Entry 5DOK (X-ray diffraction, 2.30 A resolution); this record covers chain A.

Chain A:
Protein: Telomerase associated protein p45
From: Tetrahymena thermophila
Notes: fragment: WH motif
UniProt: Q6JXI5 (Q6JXI5_TETTH); residue numbers follow UniProt; this construct covers 170-373
Chain sequence (204 residues; row label = number of the first residue in the row):
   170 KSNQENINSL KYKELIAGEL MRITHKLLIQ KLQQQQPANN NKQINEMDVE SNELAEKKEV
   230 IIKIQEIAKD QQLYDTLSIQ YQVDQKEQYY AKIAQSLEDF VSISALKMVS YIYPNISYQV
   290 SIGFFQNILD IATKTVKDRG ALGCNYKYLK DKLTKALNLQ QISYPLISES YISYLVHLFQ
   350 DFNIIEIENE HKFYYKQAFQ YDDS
Not modelled in the structure: 170-176, 205-225, 368-373
Ion coordination: Mg2+: Gly187, Ser339

Summary:
The Mg2+ site is built by Gly187 and Ser339.
Chain A is Telomerase associated protein p45 (Tetrahymena thermophila); the structure, Crystal structure of
Tetrahymena p45C, was determined by X-ray diffraction together with 5DOF from the same study.
